PDB entry 8T5P | X-ray diffraction, 2.50 A resolution | chains A and G of the 5 polymer chains in the assembly

Chain A:
Protein: TNF receptor-associated factor 3
From: Homo sapiens
Notes: fragment: TRAF domain
Reference sequence: Q13114 (TRAF3_HUMAN); residues 376-567 here correspond to UniProt positions 377-568 (UniProt number = residue number + 1)
Chain sequence (192 residues; numbered 376 to 567; the number before each row is that of its first residue):
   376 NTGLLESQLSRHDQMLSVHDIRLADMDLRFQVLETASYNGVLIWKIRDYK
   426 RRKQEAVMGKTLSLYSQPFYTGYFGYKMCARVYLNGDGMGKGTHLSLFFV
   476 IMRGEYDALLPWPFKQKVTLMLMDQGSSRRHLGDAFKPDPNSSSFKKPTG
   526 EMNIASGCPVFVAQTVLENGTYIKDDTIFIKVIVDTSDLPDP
Unresolved in the structure: 376, 567
Curated features (UniProtKB/Swiss-Prot):
  - region: Leu-391 to Asn-414 (Microbial infection: Interaction with glycoprotein N of Andes and New York hantaviruses)

Chain G:
Protein: ORF3a protein
Reference sequence: P0DTC3 (AP3A_SARS2); residues 36-40 here = UniProt positions 36-40
Chain sequence (5 residues; each row starts with the number of its first residue):
    36 PIQAS

Chain A / chain G interface:
Residue-residue contacts (17):
  Arg-456(A) / Ala-39(G)
  Tyr-458(A) / Ala-39(G)
  Asp-462(A) / Ala-39(G)
  Asp-462(A) / Ser-40(G)  hydrogen bond (side chain-backbone)
  Phe-473(A) / Ile-37(G)
  Phe-511(A) / Pro-36(G)  hydrophobic
  Ser-517(A) / Gln-38(G)  hydrogen bond
  Ser-518(A) / Gln-38(G)
  Ser-519(A) / Gln-38(G)
  Ile-529(A) / Gln-38(G)
  Ala-530(A) / Gln-38(G)
  Ala-530(A) / Ala-39(G)  hydrogen bond (backbone-backbone)
  Ser-531(A) / Pro-36(G)
  Ser-531(A) / Ile-37(G)
  Gly-532(A) / Pro-36(G)
  Gly-532(A) / Ile-37(G)  hydrogen bond (backbone-backbone)
  Pro-534(A) / Ile-37(G)  hydrophobic
Interface features reported in the paper:
  - residue pairs: Phe-511(A)/Pro-36(G) (hydrophobic contact)
  - interface residues, chain G: Gln-38(G), Ser-40(G)

Overview:
Chain A and chain G form an interface of 13 and 5 residues respectively; the contacts include 4 hydrogen
bonds. Polar pairs include Asp-462(A)/Ser-40(G), Ser-517(A)/Gln-38(G) and Ala-530(A)/Ala-39(G). The authors
report a hydrophobic contact between Phe-511(A) and Pro-36(G). From the paper: interface residues Gln-38(G)
and Ser-40(G).
Here chain A is TNF receptor-associated factor 3 (Homo sapiens) and chain G is ORF3a protein. Entry 8T5P
(SARS-CoV-2 ORF3a peptide in complex with TRAF3 TRAF domain) was determined by X-ray diffraction.
